6NUD - chains U and E of the 12 polymer chains in the assembly; structure by electron microscopy, 3.50 A resolution.

[Chain U]
Molecule: target ssRNA
Source organism: Streptococcus thermophilus
Sequence (49 nucleotides; row label = number of the first residue in the row; numbers below 1 keep their minus sign (G-5 is residue -5)):
    -5 GGGAAUAAGUGAACAGAAUUAAACAGUUACGAAAAAAAAAAAGGGUACC
Not modelled in the structure: -5 to 0, 29-43

[Chain E]
Protein: CRISPR type III-associated RAMP protein Csm3
Source organism: Streptococcus thermophilus
UniProtKB: A0A0A7HIF0 (A0A0A7HIF0_STRTR); numbering as in UniProt (aligned over 1-220)
Amino-acid sequence (220 residues; each row starts with the number of its first residue):
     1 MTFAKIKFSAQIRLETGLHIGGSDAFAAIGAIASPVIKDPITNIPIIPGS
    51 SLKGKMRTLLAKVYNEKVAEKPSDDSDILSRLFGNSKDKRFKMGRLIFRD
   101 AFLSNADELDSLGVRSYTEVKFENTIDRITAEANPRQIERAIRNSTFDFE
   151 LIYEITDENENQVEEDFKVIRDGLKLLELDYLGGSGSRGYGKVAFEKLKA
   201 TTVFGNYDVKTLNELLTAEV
Not modelled in the structure: 1, 214-220
Sequence notes: engineered mutation Ala33 (Asp in A0A0A7HIF0)
Swiss-Prot annotation at these positions:
  - mutagenesis: His19 (H19A: Wild-type degradation of target ssRNA by the Csm complex), Asp100 (D100A: Nearly wild-type degradation of target ssRNA by the Csm complex, crRNA is shorter, Csm complex is altered), Glu119 (E119A: Wild-type degradation of target ssRNA by the Csm complex), Glu123 (E123A: Wild-type degradation of target ssRNA by the Csm complex), Glu139 (E139A: Wild-type degradation of target ssRNA by the Csm complex)

[How chain U and chain E interact]
Contacting residue pairs (8):
  G10(U) - Pro135(E)  base contact
  A11(U) - Pro135(E)  base contact
  A12(U) - Ser34(E)  base contact
  A12(U) - Asn134(E)  hydrogen bond to the sugar
  A12(U) - Arg136(E)  base contact
  A12(U) - Gln137(E)  hydrogen bond to the base
  U13(U) - Asn134(E)  sugar contact
  G20(U) - Ser86(E)  hydrogen bond to the base
Also at the interface, not in a pair above, chain U (7 interface residues in all): A9, U21
Also at the interface, not in a pair above, chain E (9 interface residues in all): Ala33, Glu132, Ile138

[Summary]
7 residues of chain U face 9 of chain E across their interface; the contacts include 3 hydrogen bonds. Among
the polar pairs are A12(U)-Gln137(E), G20(U)-Ser86(E) and A12(U)-Asn134(E). Curated annotation (UniProt) lists
5 mutagenesis sites on chain E.
Here chain U is target ssRNA and chain E is CRISPR type III-associated RAMP protein Csm3, both from
Streptococcus thermophilus. Entry 6NUD (Small conformation of ssRNA-bound CRISPR_Csm complex) was determined
by electron microscopy together with 6NUE from the same study.
